Entry 8XL8 (electron microscopy, 2.36 A resolution); this record covers chains G and I of the 12 polymer chains in the assembly.

Chain G (and I):
Molecule: Methylcrotonoyl-CoA carboxylase subunit alpha, mitochondrial
From: Homo sapiens
Notes: EC 6.4.1.4; chain I of this document is another copy of the same molecule, construct and numbering; everything in this record applies to it too
UniProt: Q96RQ3 (MCCA_HUMAN); residue numbers follow UniProt; this construct covers 1-725
Chain sequence (725 residues; each row starts with the number of its first residue):
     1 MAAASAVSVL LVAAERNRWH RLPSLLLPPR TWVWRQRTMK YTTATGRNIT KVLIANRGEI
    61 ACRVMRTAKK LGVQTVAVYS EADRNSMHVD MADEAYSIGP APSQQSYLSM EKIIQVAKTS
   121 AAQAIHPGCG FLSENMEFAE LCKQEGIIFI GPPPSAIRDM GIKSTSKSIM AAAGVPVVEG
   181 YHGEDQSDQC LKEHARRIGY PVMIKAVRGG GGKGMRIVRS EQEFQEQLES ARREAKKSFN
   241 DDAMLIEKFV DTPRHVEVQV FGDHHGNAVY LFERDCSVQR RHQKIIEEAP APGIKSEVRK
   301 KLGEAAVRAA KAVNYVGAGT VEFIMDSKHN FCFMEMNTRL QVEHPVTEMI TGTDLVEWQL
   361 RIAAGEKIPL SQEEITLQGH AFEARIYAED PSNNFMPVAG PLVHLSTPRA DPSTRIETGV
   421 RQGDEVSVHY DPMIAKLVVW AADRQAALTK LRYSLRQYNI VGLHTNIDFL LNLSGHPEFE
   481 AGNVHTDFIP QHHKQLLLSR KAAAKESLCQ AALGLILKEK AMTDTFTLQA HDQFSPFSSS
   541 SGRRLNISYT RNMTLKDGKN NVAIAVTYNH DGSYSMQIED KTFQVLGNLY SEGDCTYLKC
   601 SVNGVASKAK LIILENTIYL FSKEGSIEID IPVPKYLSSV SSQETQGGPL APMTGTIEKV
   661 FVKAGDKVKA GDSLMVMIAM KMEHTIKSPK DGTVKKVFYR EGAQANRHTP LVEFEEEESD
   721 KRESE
Disordered / not traced: 1-48, 175-250, 641-647, 716-725
Covalently attached groups: biotin (BTN) linked to Lys-681

Chain G / chain I interface:
Pairs across the interface - 25 pairs, chain G then chain I:
  Arg-409(G) with Lys-69(I), hydrogen bond (side chain-backbone); Lys-70(I)
  Ala-442(G) with Arg-361(I)
  Asp-443(G) with Arg-361(I), salt bridge; Glu-366(I)
  Thr-449(G) with Gly-72(I)
  Lys-450(G) with Lys-70(I)
  Tyr-453(G) with Gly-72(I)
  Lys-599(G) with Asp-90(I), salt bridge
  Ser-601(G) with Arg-84(I)
  Gly-604(G) with Tyr-79(I), hydrogen bond (backbone-side chain); Ala-95(I); Tyr-96(I); Ser-97(I), hydrogen bond (backbone-backbone)
  Val-605(G) with Ala-95(I); Tyr-96(I), hydrophobic
  Ala-606(G) with Asp-93(I); Glu-94(I); Ala-95(I), hydrogen bond (backbone-backbone)
  Ser-607(G) with Asp-93(I)
  Lys-608(G) with Asp-90(I), hydrogen bond (side chain-backbone)
  Lys-623(G) with Gln-74(I), hydrogen bond (backbone-side chain); Asp-93(I), salt bridge
  Glu-624(G) with Lys-51(I), salt bridge; Glu-94(I)
Also at the interface, not in a pair above, chain G (17 interface residues in all): Ala-446, Arg-456
Also at the interface, not in a pair above, chain I (17 interface residues in all): Leu-71, Val-89

In short:
The chain G/chain I interface involves 17 residues from each chain, with 6 hydrogen bonds and 4 salt bridges.
Polar contacts include Asp-443(G)/Arg-361(I), Lys-599(G)/Asp-90(I) and Lys-623(G)/Asp-93(I). Covalently linked
biotin: at Lys-681(G).
Both chains are Methylcrotonoyl-CoA carboxylase subunit alpha, mitochondrial (Homo sapiens). Entry 8XL8
(Structure of human 3-methylcrotonyl-CoA carboxylase in complex with propionyl-CoA (MCC-PCO)) was determined
by electron microscopy (same publication as 8XL3, 8XL4, 8XL5, 8XL6 and 8XL7).
